PDB entry 5Y5Y | electron microscopy, 4.70 A resolution (low resolution: residue-level contacts below are approximate; hydrogen-bond / salt-bridge calls are withheld) | chains E and J of the 13 polymer chains in the assembly

# Chain E
Molecule: V-type ATP synthase beta chain
Organism: Thermus thermophilus HB8
UniProt: Q56404 (VATB_THET8); residue numbers follow UniProt; this construct covers 1-478
Sequence (478 residues; each row starts with the number of its first residue):
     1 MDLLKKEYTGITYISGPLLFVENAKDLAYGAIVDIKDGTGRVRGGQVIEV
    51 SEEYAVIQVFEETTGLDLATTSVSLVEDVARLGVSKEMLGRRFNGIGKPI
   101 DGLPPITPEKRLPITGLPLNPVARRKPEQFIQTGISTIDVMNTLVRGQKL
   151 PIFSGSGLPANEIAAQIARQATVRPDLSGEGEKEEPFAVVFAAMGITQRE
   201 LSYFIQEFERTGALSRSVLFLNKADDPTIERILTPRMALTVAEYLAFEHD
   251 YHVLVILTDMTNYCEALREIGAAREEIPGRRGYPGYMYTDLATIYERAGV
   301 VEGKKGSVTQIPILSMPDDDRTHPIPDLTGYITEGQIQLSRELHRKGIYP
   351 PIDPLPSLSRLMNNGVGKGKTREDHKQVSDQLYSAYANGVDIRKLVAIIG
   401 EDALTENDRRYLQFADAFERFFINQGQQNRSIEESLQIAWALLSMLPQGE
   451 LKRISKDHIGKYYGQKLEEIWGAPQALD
Not modelled in the structure: 1-4, 464-478

# Chain J
Molecule: V-type ATP synthase subunit E
Organism: Thermus thermophilus HB8
UniProt: P74901 (VATE_THET8); numbering as in UniProt (aligned over 1-188)
Sequence (188 residues; numbered 1 to 188; the number before each row is that of its first residue):
     1 MSKLEAILSQEVEAEIQALLQEAEAKAEAVKREAEEKAKALLQARERALE
    51 AQYRAALRRAESAGELLVATARTQARGEVLEEVRRRVREALEALPQKPEW
   101 PEVVRKLALEALEALPGAKALVANPEDLPHLEAMARERGVELQAEPALRL
   151 GVRAVGAEGKTQVENSLLARMDRAWDAMSSKVAQALWG
Not modelled in the structure: 1-34, 147-148
Construct notes: conflict Met134 (Leu in P74901), Met171 (Leu in P74901), Met178 (Leu in P74901)

# Interface between chain E and chain J
Pairs across the interface - 20 pairs, chain E then chain J:
  Lys5(E) with Val163(J); Glu164(J); Arg170(J)
  Lys6(E) with Ala114(J); Val163(J)
  Glu7(E) with Gln162(J); Val163(J); Glu164(J)
  Thr9(E) with Lys160(J); Gln162(J)
  Arg91(E) with Thr73(J)
  Leu103(E) with Thr73(J)
  Pro104(E) with Thr73(J); Gly77(J)
  Thr107(E) with Ser179(J); Ser180(J)
  Pro108(E) with Asp176(J); Ser179(J); Ser180(J)
  Arg111(E) with Arg173(J)
Interface residues without a listed pair, chain E (14 interface residues in all): Tyr8, Asn23, Arg210, Leu214
Interface residues without a listed pair, chain J (19 interface residues in all): Arg59, Leu66, Thr70, Gln74, Leu80, Glu158, Thr161

# Summary
Chain E and chain J form an interface of 14 and 19 residues respectively.
Here chain E is V-type ATP synthase beta chain and chain J is V-type ATP synthase subunit E, both from Thermus
thermophilus HB8. Entry 5Y5Y (V/A-type ATPase/synthase from Thermus thermophilus, peripheral domain,
rotational state 1) was determined by electron microscopy (same publication as 5Y5X, 5Y5Z and 5Y60).
